Entry 4NYQ (X-ray diffraction, 1.20 A resolution); this record covers chain A.

# Chain A
Name: Milk protein
From: Diploptera punctata
Reference sequence: Q6SVB6 (Q6SVB6_DIPPU); residues -8 to 155 here correspond to UniProt positions 1-164 (UniProt number = residue number + 9)
Amino-acid sequence (164 residues; each row starts with the number of its first residue; numbers below 1 keep their minus sign (Ile-8 is residue -8)):
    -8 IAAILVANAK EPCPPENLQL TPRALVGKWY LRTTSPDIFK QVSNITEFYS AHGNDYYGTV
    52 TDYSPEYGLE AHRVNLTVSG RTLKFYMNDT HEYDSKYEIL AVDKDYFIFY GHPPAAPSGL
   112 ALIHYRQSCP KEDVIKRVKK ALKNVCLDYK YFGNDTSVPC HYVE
Unresolved in the structure: -8 to 0, 154-155
Cystine bridges: Cys4-Cys137, Cys120-Cys151
Covalent attachments: N-acetylglucosamine (NAG) linked to Asn35, Asn79; glycan linked to Asn145
Ligand contacts: linoleic acid / oleic acid: Leu22, Gln32, Val33, Ile36, Glu38, Val51, Asp53, Glu61, His63, Phe76, Met78, Thr81, Glu83, Tyr84, Tyr88, Phe100, Leu113, His115
What the authors report for this chain:
  - post-translational modification sites: Asn35, Asn66, Asn79, Asn145
  - binding site for N-acetylglucosamine: Asn145
  - binding site for linoleic acid: Val33, Ile36, Glu38, Val51, Asp53, Glu61, His63, Phe76, Met78, Thr81, Glu83, Tyr84, Phe100
  - contacts within the chain: Arg14-Gln32 (hydrogen bond), Asn45-Ser109 (hydrogen bond), Glu61-Lys131 (salt bridge), Tyr88-Phe100 (pi stacking), Tyr142-Tyr153 (pi stacking)

# Summary
Ligands of chain A: linoleic acid / oleic acid. N-acetylglucosamine is covalently linked to Asn35, Asn79 and
Asn145. From the paper: a binding site for linoleic acid at Val33, Ile36 and Glu38 among others; a binding
site for N-acetylglucosamine at Asn145.
Chain A is Milk protein (Diploptera punctata); the structure, In-vivo crystallisation (midguts of a viviparous
cockroach) and structure at 1.2 A resolution of a glycosylated ..., was determined by X-ray diffraction
together with 5EPQ and 4NYR from the same study.
